PDB entry 4P2Q | X-ray diffraction, 3.30 A resolution | chains B and D of the 5 polymer chains in the assembly

[Chain B]
Protein: MHC class II E-beta-k
Source organism: Mus musculus
UniProt: Q31163 (Q31163_MOUSE); residues 3-198 here correspond to UniProt positions 29-224 (UniProt number = residue number + 26)
Chain sequence (212 residues; numbered -3 to 208; the number before each row is that of its first residue; numbers below 1 keep their minus sign (Gly-3 is residue -3)):
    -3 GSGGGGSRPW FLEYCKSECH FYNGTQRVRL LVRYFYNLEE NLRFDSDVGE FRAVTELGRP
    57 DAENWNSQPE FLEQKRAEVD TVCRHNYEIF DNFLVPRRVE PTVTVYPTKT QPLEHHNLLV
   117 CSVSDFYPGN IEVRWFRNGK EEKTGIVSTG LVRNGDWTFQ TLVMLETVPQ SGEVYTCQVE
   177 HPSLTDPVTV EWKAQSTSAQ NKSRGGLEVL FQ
Disordered / not traced: -3 to 2, 104-113, 165-170, 190-208
Construct notes: expression tag (-3 to 2, 199-208)
Disulfide bonds: Cys15-Cys79, Cys117-Cys173
Covalently attached groups: N-acetylglucosamine (NAG) linked to Asn19

[Chain D]
Protein: 5cc7 T-cell receptor alpha chain
Source organism: Mus musculus
Chain sequence (205 residues; row label = number of the first residue in the row; numbers below 1 keep their minus sign (Met-2 is residue -2)):
    -2 MRGDQVEQSP SALSLHEGTG SALRCNFTTT MRAVQWFRKN SRGSLINLFY LASGTKENGR
    58 LKSAFDSKER YSTLHIRDAQ LEDSGTYFCA AEASNTNKVV FGTGTRLQVL PNIQNPDPAV
   118 YQLRDSKSSD KSVCLFTDFD SQTNVSQSKD SDVYITDKCV LDMRSMDFKS NSAVAWSNKS
   178 DFACANAFNN SIIPEDTFFP SPESS
Disordered / not traced: -2 to -1, 124-126, 199-202
Disulfide bonds: Cys22-Cys86, Cys131-Cys181

[How chain B and chain D interact]
Pairs across the interface - 17 pairs, chain B then chain D:
  Glu66(B) - Tyr47(D)
  Glu69(B) - Tyr47(D)
  Glu69(B) - Ala49(D)  hydrogen bond (side chain-backbone)
  Glu69(B) - Lys53(D)  salt bridge
  Gln70(B) - Arg29(D)
  Gln70(B) - Tyr47(D)  hydrogen bond
  Gln70(B) - Ala49(D)
  Ala73(B) - Ala49(D)
  Thr77(B) - Thr27(D)
  Thr77(B) - Met28(D)
  Thr77(B) - Arg29(D)
  Thr77(B) - Ser64(D)
  Thr77(B) - Ser91(D)  hydrogen bond (backbone-side chain)
  His81(B) - Thr26(D)
  His81(B) - Thr27(D)  hydrogen bond
  His81(B) - Ser91(D)
  Glu84(B) - Lys65(D)  salt bridge
Other interface residues (no listed pair), chain B (9 interface residues in all): Glu74, Asp76
Other interface residues (no listed pair), chain D (13 interface residues in all): Leu48, Ser50, Asn92

[Overview]
9 residues of chain B face 13 of chain D across their interface; the contacts include 4 hydrogen bonds and 2
salt bridges. Polar pairs include Glu69(B)-Lys53(D), Glu84(B)-Lys65(D) and Glu69(B)-Ala49(D).
N-acetylglucosamine is covalently linked to Asn19(B).
Here chain B is MHC class II E-beta-k and chain D is 5cc7 T-cell receptor alpha chain, both from Mus musculus.
Entry 4P2Q (Crystal structure of the 5cc7 TCR in complex with 5c2/I-Ek) was determined by X-ray diffraction
together with 4P2O and 4P2R from the same study.
